9PB9 - chains A and B of the 12 polymer chains in the assembly; structure by electron microscopy, 3.45 A resolution.

Chain A (and B):
Name: Vesicle-fusing ATPase
Source organism: Cricetulus griseus
Notes: EC 3.6.4.6; chain B of this document is another copy of the same molecule, construct and numbering; everything in this record applies to it too
UniProtKB: P18708 (NSF_CRIGR); residues 1-744 here = UniProt positions 1-744
Amino-acid sequence (747 residues; numbered -2 to 744; the number before each row is that of its first residue; numbers below 1 keep their minus sign (Gly-2 is residue -2)):
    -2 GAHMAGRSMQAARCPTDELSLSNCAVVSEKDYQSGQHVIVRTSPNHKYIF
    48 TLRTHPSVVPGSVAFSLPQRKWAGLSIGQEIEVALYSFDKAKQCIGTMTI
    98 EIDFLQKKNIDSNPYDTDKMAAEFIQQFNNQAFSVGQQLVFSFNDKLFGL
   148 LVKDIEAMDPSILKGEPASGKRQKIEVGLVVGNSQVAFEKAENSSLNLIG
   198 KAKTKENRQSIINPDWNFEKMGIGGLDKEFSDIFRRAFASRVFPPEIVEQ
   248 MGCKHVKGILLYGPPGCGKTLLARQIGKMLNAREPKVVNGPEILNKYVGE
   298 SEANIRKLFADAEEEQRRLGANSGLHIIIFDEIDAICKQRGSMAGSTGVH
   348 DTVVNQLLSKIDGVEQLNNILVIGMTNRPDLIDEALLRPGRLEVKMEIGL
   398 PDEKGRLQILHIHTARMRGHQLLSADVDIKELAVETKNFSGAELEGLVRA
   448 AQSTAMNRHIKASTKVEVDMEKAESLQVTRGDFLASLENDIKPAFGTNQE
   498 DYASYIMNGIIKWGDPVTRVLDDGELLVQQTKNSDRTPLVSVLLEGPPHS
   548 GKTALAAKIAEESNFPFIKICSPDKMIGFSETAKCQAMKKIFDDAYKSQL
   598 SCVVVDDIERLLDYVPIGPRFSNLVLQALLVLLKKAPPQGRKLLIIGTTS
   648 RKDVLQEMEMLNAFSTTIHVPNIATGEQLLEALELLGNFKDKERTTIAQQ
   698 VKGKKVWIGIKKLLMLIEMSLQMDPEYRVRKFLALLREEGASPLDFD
Disordered / not traced: -2 to 207, 741-744 (chain B: -2 to 0, 156-169, 741-744)
Differences from the reference sequence: expression tag (-2 to 0)
Residues lining bound ligands:
  - ADP (adenosine-5'-diphosphate): Gly219, Ile220, Gly221, Leu223, Gly263, Cys264, Gly265, Lys266, Thr267, Leu268, Ile406, His410, Gly438, Ala439, Glu442
  - ATP (adenosine-5'-triphosphate): Met504, Asn505, Gly506, Ile507, Ile508, Trp510, Val514, Pro545, His546, Ser547, Gly548, Lys549, Thr550, Ala551, Leu552, Asp604, Ser647, Ile707, Lys708
UniProt features mapped onto this chain:
  - binding site (ATP): Asn505 to Trp510, Pro545 to Leu552
  - binding site (Mg(2+)): Thr550
  - modified residue: Lys105 (N6-acetyllysine), Ser207 (Phosphoserine), Tyr259 (Phosphotyrosine), Ser569 (Phosphoserine)
Reported in the primary citation:
  - post-translational modification sites: Ser207 (citing earlier work)

Interface between chain A and chain B:
Pairs across the interface - 77 pairs, chain A then chain B:
  Ile209(A) with Val463(B), hydrophobic
  Trp213(A) with Thr461(B); Lys462(B); Val463(B), hydrophobic
  Asn214(A) with Thr461(B)
  Phe215(A) with Thr461(B)
  Arg232(A) with Thr451(B), hydrogen bond; Asn454(B); Asp487(B), salt bridge
  Arg233(A) with Ser450(B); Asp487(B), salt bridge
  Ala236(A) with Met453(B)
  Ser237(A) with Met453(B)
  Val239(A) with Ile457(B), hydrophobic
  Ile244(A) with Leu473(B), hydrophobic
  Glu246(A) with Arg413(B), salt bridge
  Gln247(A) with His417(B)
  Met248(A) with Leu419(B), hydrophobic; Met453(B), hydrophobic; Leu473(B), hydrophobic
  Cys250(A) with Gln449(B)
  Lys251(A) with Arg446(B)
  Val295(A) with Asn292(B)
  Glu297(A) with Lys293(B), salt bridge
  Arg303(A) with Glu289(B)
  Gln336(A) with Lys587(B)
  Arg337(A) with Asn374(B); Arg375(B)
  Gly338(A) with Arg375(B), hydrogen bond (backbone-side chain)
  Ser339(A) with Leu378(B)
  Met340(A) with Lys586(B)
  Ser343(A) with Gln583(B)
  Asp348(A) with Arg375(B), salt bridge
  Asn352(A) with Glu329(B); Ala332(B)
  Gln353(A) with Asn286(B), hydrogen bond (side chain-backbone)
  Ser356(A) with Asn286(B), hydrogen bond; Gly287(B)
  Gly360(A) with Arg271(B), hydrogen bond (backbone-side chain)
  Val361(A) with Thr267(B); Arg271(B); Val284(B), hydrophobic; Asp328(B)
  Glu362(A) with Asn286(B), hydrogen bond
  Gln363(A) with Arg271(B)
  Glu381(A) with Lys587(B), salt bridge
  Arg385(A) with Ala439(B)
  Pro386(A) with Ala439(B); Glu440(B)
  Glu390(A) with Arg446(B), salt bridge
  Leu523(A) with Met720(B), hydrophobic
  Gln527(A) with Met716(B)
  Ser531(A) with Glu715(B)
  Arg533(A) with Leu683(B), hydrogen bond (side chain-backbone); Asn685(B), hydrogen bond; Glu715(B)
  Thr534(A) with Glu715(B)
  Lys586(A) with Ile574(B)
  Pro616(A) with Ile614(B), hydrophobic; Arg617(B)
  Phe618(A) with Ile614(B), hydrophobic; Arg617(B)
  Asn620(A) with Asp610(B), hydrogen bond (side chain-backbone)
  Leu621(A) with Phe576(B)
  Gln624(A) with Arg607(B), hydrogen bond; Asp610(B); Tyr611(B), hydrogen bond (side chain-backbone)
  Val628(A) with Asp571(B)
  Leu629(A) with Ile574(B), hydrophobic
  Lys632(A) with Asp571(B), hydrogen bond (side chain-backbone)
  Gln636(A) with Glu497(B), hydrogen bond
  Glu654(A) with Pro613(B); Ile614(B)
  Glu656(A) with Arg607(B), salt bridge; Pro613(B)
  Ser662(A) with Met712(B)
  Thr663(A) with Met716(B)
Also at the interface, not in a pair above, chain A (78 interface residues in all): Glu216, Phe231, Phe240, Val245, His252, Tyr294, Glu299, Ala341, Thr344, Thr349, Lys357, Ala382, Gly387, Gln526, Asn530, Asp532, Arg617, Leu623, Ala625, Lys631, Ala633, Met655, Asn659
Also at the interface, not in a pair above, chain B (69 interface residues in all): Pro262, Gly263, Pro288, Leu291, Lys335, Met414, Glu442, Ala447, Ser460, Val465, Met504, Asn505, His546, Pro570, Gly575, Asp604, Val612, Arg648, Gln719

In short:
The interface between chain A and chain B involves 78 residues on one side and 69 on the other; the contacts
include 13 hydrogen bonds and 8 salt bridges. Polar contacts include Arg232(A)-Asp487(B), Arg233(A)-Asp487(B)
and Glu246(A)-Arg413(B). Chain A binds ADP and ATP. From the paper: a modification site at Ser207(A).
Both chains are Vesicle-fusing ATPase (Cricetulus griseus). Entry 9PB9 (21bin20S complex (NSF-alphaSNAP-2:1
syntaxin-1a:SNAP-25), non-hydrolyzing, class 8) was determined by electron microscopy together with 9OJR,
9OJU, 9OJZ, 9OK3, 9OK5, 9OKC and 17 further entries from the same study.
